PDB entry 6DDE | electron microscopy, 3.50 A resolution | chains A and B of the 6 polymer chains in the assembly

== Chain A ==
Name: Guanine nucleotide-binding protein G(i) subunit alpha-1
Source organism: Homo sapiens
UniProt: P63096 (GNAI1_HUMAN); residue numbers follow UniProt; this construct covers 1-354
Chain sequence (354 residues; each row starts with the number of its first residue):
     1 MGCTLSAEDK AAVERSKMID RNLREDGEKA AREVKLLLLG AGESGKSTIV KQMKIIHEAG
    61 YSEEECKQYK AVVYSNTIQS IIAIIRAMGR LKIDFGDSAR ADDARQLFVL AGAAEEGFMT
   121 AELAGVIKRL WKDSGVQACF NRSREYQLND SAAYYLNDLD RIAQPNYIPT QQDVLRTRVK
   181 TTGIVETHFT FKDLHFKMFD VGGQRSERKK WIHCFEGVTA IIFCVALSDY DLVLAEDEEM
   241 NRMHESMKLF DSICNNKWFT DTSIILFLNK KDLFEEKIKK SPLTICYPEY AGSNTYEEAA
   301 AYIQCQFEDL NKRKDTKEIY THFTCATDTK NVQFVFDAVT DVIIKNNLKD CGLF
Not modelled in the structure: 1-4, 56-181, 234-240
UniProt features mapped onto this chain:
  - region: Lys35 to Thr48 (G1 motif), Asp173 to Thr181 (G2 motif), Phe196 to Arg205 (G3 motif), Ile265 to Asp272 (G4 motif), Thr324 to Thr329 (G5 motif)
  - binding site (GTP): Glu43 to Thr48, Ser151, Leu175 to Thr181, Asp200 to Gln204, Asn269 to Asp272, Ala326
  - binding site (Mg(2+)): Ser47, Thr181
  - modified residue: Arg178 (ADP-ribosylarginine), Gln204 (Deamidated glutamine), Cys351 (ADP-ribosylcysteine)
  - lipidation: Gly2 (N-myristoyl glycine), Cys3 (S-palmitoyl cysteine)
  - natural variant: Gly40 (G40C: In NEDHISB; G40R: In NEDHISB), Gly45 (G45D: In NEDHISB), Thr48 (T48I: In NEDHISB; T48K: In NEDHISB), Gln52 (Q52P: In NEDHISB), Ser75 (deletion: In NEDHISB; uncertain significance), Gln172 (deletion: In NEDHISB), Asp173 (D173V: In NEDHISB), Glu186 to Phe189 (deletion: In NEDHISB; uncertain significance), Cys224 (C224Y: In NEDHISB), Lys270 (K270N: In NEDHISB; K270R: In NEDHISB), Asp272 (D272G: In NEDHISB), Ala326 (A326P: In NEDHISB), 1 further natural variant entry in UniProt
  - mutagenesis: Gly42 (G42R: Abolishes switch to an activated conformation and dissociation from beta and gamma subunits upon GTP binding. Abolishes interaction with RGS family members), Glu116 (E116L: Enhances interaction (inactive GDP-bound) with RGS14), Gln147 (Q147L: Enhances interaction (inactive GDP-bound) with RGS14), Glu245 (E245L: Enhances interaction (inactive GDP-bound) with RGS14)

== Chain B ==
Name: Guanine nucleotide-binding protein G(I)/G(S)/G(T) subunit beta-1
Source organism: Homo sapiens
UniProt: P62873 (GBB1_HUMAN); residues 2-340 here = UniProt positions 2-340
Chain sequence (344 residues; each row starts with the number of its first residue; numbers below 1 keep their minus sign (Pro-3 is residue -3)):
    -3 PGSSGSELDQ LRQEAEQLKN QIRDARKACA DATLSQITNN IDPVGRIQMR TRRTLRGHLA
    57 KIYAMHWGTD SRLLVSASQD GKLIIWDSYT TNKVHAIPLR SSWVMTCAYA PSGNYVACGG
   117 LDNICSIYNL KTREGNVRVS RELAGHTGYL SCCRFLDDNQ IVTSSGDTTC ALWDIETGQQ
   177 TTTFTGHTGD VMSLSLAPDT RLFVSGACDA SAKLWDVREG MCRQTFTGHE SDINAICFFP
   237 NGNAFATGSD DATCRLFDLR ADQELMTYSH DNIICGITSV SFSKSGRLLL AGYDDFNCNV
   297 WDALKADRAG VLAGHDNRVS CLGVTDDGMA VATGSWDSFL KIWN
Not modelled in the structure: -3 to 4
Differences from the reference sequence: expression tag (-3 to 1)
UniProt features mapped onto this chain:
  - modified residue: Ser2 (N-acetylserine), His266 (Phosphohistidine)
  - natural variant: Leu30 (L30F: In MRD42; uncertain significance), Arg52 (R52G: In MRD42), Gly64 (G64V: In MRD42), Asp76 (D76E: In MRD42; D76G: In MRD42), Gly77 (G77S: In MRD42), Lys78 (K78R: In MRD42), Ile80 (I80N: In MRD42; I80T: In MRD42), His91 (H91R: In MRD42; uncertain significance), Ala92 (A92T: In MRD42), Pro94 (P94S: In MRD42), Leu95 (L95P: In MRD42), Arg96 (R96L: In MRD42), 5 further natural variant entries in UniProt

== How chain A and chain B interact ==
Residue-residue contacts - 43 pairs, chain A then chain B:
  Val13(A) - Asn88(B)
  Arg15(A) - Val90(B)  hydrogen bond (side chain-backbone)
  Arg15(A) - His91(B)
  Ser16(A) - Asn88(B)
  Ser16(A) - Lys89(B)  hydrogen bond (side chain-backbone)
  Ile19(A) - Lys89(B)
  Ile19(A) - Ala92(B)  hydrophobic
  Asp20(A) - Lys89(B)  salt bridge
  Leu23(A) - Gly53(B)
  Leu23(A) - Lys78(B)
  Leu23(A) - Ile80(B)  hydrophobic
  Gly27(A) - Leu55(B)
  Thr182(A) - Asp118(B)
  Gly183(A) - Asp118(B)
  Gly183(A) - Asn119(B)
  Ile184(A) - Trp99(B)
  Ile184(A) - Leu117(B)  hydrophobic
  Ile184(A) - Asp118(B)
  Phe199(A) - Trp99(B)
  Gln204(A) - Leu117(B)  hydrogen bond (side chain-backbone)
  Gln204(A) - Gly144(B)  hydrogen bond (side chain-backbone)
  Gln204(A) - Tyr145(B)
  Ser206(A) - Tyr145(B)
  Ser206(A) - Asp186(B)
  Glu207(A) - Asp186(B)  hydrogen bond (backbone-side chain)
  Lys210(A) - Tyr145(B)
  Lys210(A) - Met188(B)
  Lys210(A) - Asp228(B)  salt bridge
  Lys210(A) - Asn230(B)  hydrogen bond
  Lys210(A) - Asp246(B)  salt bridge
  Trp211(A) - Leu117(B)  hydrophobic
  Trp211(A) - Tyr145(B)
  His213(A) - Tyr59(B)
  His213(A) - Trp332(B)
  Cys214(A) - Tyr59(B)  hydrogen bond
  Cys214(A) - Gln75(B)
  Cys214(A) - Trp99(B)
  Cys214(A) - Met101(B)  hydrophobic
  Phe215(A) - Trp99(B)
  Glu216(A) - Lys57(B)
  Glu216(A) - Trp332(B)
  Trp258(A) - Arg314(B)
  Trp258(A) - Trp332(B)  hydrophobic
Interface residues without a listed pair, chain A (24 interface residues in all): Ala12, Lys35, Lys209
Interface residues without a listed pair, chain B (29 interface residues in all): Ile120, Thr143, Gly162

== In short ==
24 residues of chain A face 29 of chain B across their interface; the contacts include 7 hydrogen bonds and 3
salt bridges. Among the polar pairs are Asp20(A)-Lys89(B), Lys210(A)-Asp228(B) and Lys210(A)-Asp246(B).
Here chain A is Guanine nucleotide-binding protein G(i) subunit alpha-1 and chain B is Guanine
nucleotide-binding protein G(I)/G(S)/G(T) subunit beta-1, both from Homo sapiens. Entry 6DDE (Mu Opioid
Receptor-Gi Protein Complex) was determined by electron microscopy together with 6DDF from the same study.
